PDB entry 9CEB | electron microscopy, 2.50 A resolution | chains O and Q of the 28 polymer chains in the assembly

# Chain O (and Q)
Name: Proteasome subunit beta
Organism: Mycobacterium tuberculosis
Notes: EC 3.4.25.1; chain Q of this document is another copy of the same molecule, construct and numbering; everything in this record applies to it too
Reference sequence: P9WHT9 (PSB_MYCTU); residues 1-234 here correspond to UniProt positions 58-291 (UniProt number = residue number + 57)
Amino-acid sequence (234 residues; row label = number of the first residue in the row):
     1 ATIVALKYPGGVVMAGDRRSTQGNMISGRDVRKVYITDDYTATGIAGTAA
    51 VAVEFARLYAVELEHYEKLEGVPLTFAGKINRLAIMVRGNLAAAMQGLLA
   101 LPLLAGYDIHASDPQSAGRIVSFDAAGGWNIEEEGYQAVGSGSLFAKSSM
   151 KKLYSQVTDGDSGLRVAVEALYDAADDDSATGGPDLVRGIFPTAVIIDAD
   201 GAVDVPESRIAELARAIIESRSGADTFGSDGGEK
Disordered / not traced: 223-234
Differences from the reference sequence: engineered mutation Ala-1 (Thr58 in P9WHT9)
Reported in the primary citation:
  - conformationally variable residues (helix shift, loop rearrangement): Ala-46, Gly-47, Thr-48, Ala-49 to Glu-70
  - contacts within the chain: Lys-33/Gly-47
  - mutagenesis - T1A: decreased catalytic activity (citing earlier work)
  - catalytic residues: Asp-17, Lys-33 (citing earlier work)
  - mutagenesis - V53Q: increased catalytic activity
  - mutagenesis - Y35F: decreased catalytic activity
  - mutagenesis - A92G/A93G/A94G, A100S: abolished catalytic activity

# How chain O and chain Q interact
Pairs across the interface - 15 pairs, chain O then chain Q:
  Phe-145(O) / Ser-148(Q)
  Ser-148(O) / Phe-145(Q)
  Ser-148(O) / Ser-148(Q)
  Ser-149(O) / Lys-152(Q)
  Lys-151(O) / Asp-173(Q)  salt bridge
  Lys-151(O) / Asp-176(Q)  salt bridge
  Lys-151(O) / Asp-177(Q)  salt bridge
  Lys-152(O) / Ser-149(Q)
  Lys-152(O) / Asp-173(Q)  salt bridge
  Lys-152(O) / Arg-221(Q)
  Asp-173(O) / Lys-151(Q)  salt bridge
  Asp-173(O) / Lys-152(Q)  salt bridge
  Asp-176(O) / Lys-151(Q)  salt bridge
  Asp-177(O) / Lys-151(Q)  salt bridge
  Arg-221(O) / Lys-152(Q)
Also at the interface, not in a pair above, chain O (11 interface residues in all): Leu-144, Leu-153
Also at the interface, not in a pair above, chain Q (11 interface residues in all): Leu-144, Leu-153

# In short
The chain O/chain Q interface involves 11 residues from each chain, with 8 salt bridges. Among the polar pairs
are Lys-151(O)/Asp-173(Q), Lys-151(O)/Asp-176(Q) and Lys-151(O)/Asp-177(Q). The paper reports catalytic
residues Asp-17(O) and Lys-33(O); T1A and Y35F of chain O reduce catalytic activity; 5 substitutions were
tested in all.
Chain O and chain Q are both Proteasome subunit beta (Mycobacterium tuberculosis); the structure, 20S
Proteasome core particle beta-T1A mutant, was determined by electron microscopy, deposited together with 9CE5,
9CE7, 9CE8, 9CEE and 9CEG.
